PDB entry 4BHC | X-ray diffraction, 2.80 A resolution | chain A

[Chain A]
Name: Methylated-DNA--protein-cysteine methyltransferase
Organism: Mycobacterium tuberculosis
Notes: EC 2.1.1.63
UniProt: P0A696 (OGT_MYCTU); residues 1-165 here = UniProt positions 1-165
Sequence (165 residues; row label = number of the first residue in the row):
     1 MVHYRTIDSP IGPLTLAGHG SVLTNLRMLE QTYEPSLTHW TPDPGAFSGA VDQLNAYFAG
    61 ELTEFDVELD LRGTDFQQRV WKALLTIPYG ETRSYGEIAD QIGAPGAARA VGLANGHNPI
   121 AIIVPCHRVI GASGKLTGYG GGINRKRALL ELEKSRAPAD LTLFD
Construct notes: engineered mutation Val2 (Ile in P0A696), Leu37 (Arg in P0A696)
Reported in the primary citation:
  - conformationally variable residues (order/disorder transition): Arg27, Glu30
  - catalytic residues: Cys126, His127, Glu153 (citing earlier work)
  - mutagenesis - T15S (Kd 14 uM): decreased binding to dsDNA
  - mutagenesis - T15S: unchanged catalytic activity on VG
  - mutagenesis - T15S: unchanged stability (proposed by the authors, not directly observed)

[Summary]
The paper reports catalytic residues Cys126, His127 and Glu153; T15S reduces binding to dsDNA.
Chain A is Methylated-DNA--protein-cysteine methyltransferase (Mycobacterium tuberculosis); the structure,
Crystal structure of the M. tuberculosis O6-methylguanine methyltransferase R37L variant, was determined by
X-ray diffraction, deposited together with 4BHB.
